Entry 7TAW (electron microscopy, 2.70 A resolution); this record covers chains I and M of the 24 polymer chains in the assembly.

[Chain I]
Name: CRISPR type I-F/YPEST-associated protein Csy3
UniProtKB: A0A444M080 (A0A444M080_PSEAI); residues 21-361 here correspond to UniProt positions 2-342 (UniProt number = residue number - 19)
Chain sequence (360 residues; row label = number of the first residue in the row):
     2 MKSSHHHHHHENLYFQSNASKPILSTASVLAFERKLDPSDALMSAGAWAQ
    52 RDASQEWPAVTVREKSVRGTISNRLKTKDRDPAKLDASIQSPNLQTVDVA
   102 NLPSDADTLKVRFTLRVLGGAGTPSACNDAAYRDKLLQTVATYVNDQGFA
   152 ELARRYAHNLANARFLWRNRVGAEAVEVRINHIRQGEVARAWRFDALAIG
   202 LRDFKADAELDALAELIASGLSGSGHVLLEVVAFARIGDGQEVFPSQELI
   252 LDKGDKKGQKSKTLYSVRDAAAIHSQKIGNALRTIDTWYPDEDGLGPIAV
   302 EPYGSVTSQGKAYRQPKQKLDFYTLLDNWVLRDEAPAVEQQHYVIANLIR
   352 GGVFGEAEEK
Unresolved in the structure: 2-23, 359-361
Differences from the reference sequence: initiating methionine (2); expression tag (3-20)

[Chain M]
Molecule: 61-nt RNA strand
Sequence (61 nucleotides; row label = number of the first residue in the row):
     1 CUAAGAAAUUCACGGCGGGCUUGAUGUCCGCGUCUACCUGAUUCACUGCC
    51 GUAUAGGCAGC
Differences from the reference sequence: conflict A41 (G1458 in 313291946), A53 (G1446 in 313291946)

[Interface between chain I and chain M]
Pairs across the interface - 48 pairs, chain I then chain M:
  Val30(I) with G5(M), base contact
  Ala32(I) with G5(M), base contact
  Phe33(I) with G5(M), hydrogen bond to the sugar; A6(M), sugar contact
  Glu34(I) with G5(M), sugar contact; A6(M), phosphate contact
  Arg35(I) with A6(M), salt bridge to the phosphate; A7(M), salt bridge to the phosphate
  Ser67(I) with G15(M), phosphate contact
  Val68(I) with C13(M), sugar contact; G15(M), phosphate contact
  Arg69(I) with C13(M), hydrogen bond to the sugar; G14(M), hydrogen bond to the sugar; G15(M), hydrogen bond to the base; C16(M), salt bridge to the phosphate
  Gly70(I) with C13(M), base contact
  Pro93(I) with G15(M), base contact
  Leu95(I) with G15(M), base contact
  Gln96(I) with C13(M), hydrogen bond to the base
  Ser126(I) with G5(M), hydrogen bond to the sugar
  Ala127(I) with A4(M), base contact
  Trp168(I) with A8(M), base contact
  Arg169(I) with C11(M), salt bridge to the phosphate; A12(M), salt bridge to the phosphate
  Gln248(I) with U9(M), hydrogen bond to the sugar; U10(M), hydrogen bond to the sugar
  Glu249(I) with U9(M), base contact
  Leu250(I) with U9(M), base contact
  Ile251(I) with U9(M), base contact
  His275(I) with U9(M), salt bridge to the phosphate
  Gln277(I) with A7(M), sugar contact; A8(M), sugar contact; U9(M), hydrogen bond to the phosphate
  Lys278(I) with A8(M), hydrogen bond to the base; U10(M), salt bridge to the phosphate
  Asn281(I) with A8(M), hydrogen bond to the phosphate
  Arg284(I) with A7(M), sugar contact; A8(M), salt bridge to the phosphate
  Glu302(I) with A8(M), phosphate contact
  Val307(I) with A8(M), base contact
  Thr308(I) with A8(M), hydrogen bond to the base
  Ser309(I) with A8(M), base contact
  Arg351(I) with A6(M), hydrogen bond to the sugar; A7(M), sugar contact
  Gly352(I) with A6(M), sugar contact
  Gly353(I) with A6(M), hydrogen bond to the sugar
  Val354(I) with G5(M), base contact; A6(M), base contact
Other interface residues (no listed pair), chain I (40 interface residues in all): Leu31, Thr71, Asn94, Val98, Ser247, Ser262, Lys263

[Summary]
40 residues of chain I face 13 of chain M across their interface; the contacts include 14 hydrogen bonds and 8
salt bridges. Among the polar pairs are Arg69(I)-G15(M), Gln96(I)-C13(M) and Lys278(I)-A8(M).
Here chain I is CRISPR type I-F/YPEST-associated protein Csy3 and chain M is a 61-nt RNA strand. Entry 7TAW
(Cryo-EM structure of the Csy-AcrIF24-promoter DNA dimer) was determined by electron microscopy together with
7T3J, 7T3K, 7T3L and 7TAX from the same study.
